PDB entry 2F2F | X-ray diffraction, 2.40 A resolution | chains A and C of the 3 polymer chains in the assembly

== Chain A ==
Name: Cytolethal distending toxin A
From: Aggregatibacter actinomycetemcomitans
Reference sequence: O87120 (CDTA_ACTAC); residues 2-223 here correspond to UniProt positions 1-222 (UniProt number = residue number - 1)
Amino-acid sequence (222 residues; numbered 2 to 223; the number before each row is that of its first residue):
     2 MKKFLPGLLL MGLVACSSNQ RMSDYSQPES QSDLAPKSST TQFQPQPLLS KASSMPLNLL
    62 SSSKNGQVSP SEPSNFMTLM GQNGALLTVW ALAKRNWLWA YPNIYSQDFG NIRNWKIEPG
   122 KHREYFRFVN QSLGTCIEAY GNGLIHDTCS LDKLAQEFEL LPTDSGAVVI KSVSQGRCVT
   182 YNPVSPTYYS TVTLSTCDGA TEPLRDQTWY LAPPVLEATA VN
Unresolved in the structure: 2-70
Cystine bridges: Cys137-Cys150, Cys179-Cys198
Curated features (UniProtKB/Swiss-Prot):
  - region: Trp91 to Tyr102 (Mediates binding to target cells)
  - lipidation: Cys17 (N-palmitoyl cysteine)
From the paper describing this entry:
  - conformationally variable residues: Tyr189

== Chain C ==
Name: cytolethal distending toxin C
From: Aggregatibacter actinomycetemcomitans
Reference sequence: Q7DK11 (Q7DK11_ACTAC); residue numbers follow UniProt; this construct covers 1-186
Amino-acid sequence (186 residues; row label = number of the first residue in the row):
     1 MKKYLLSFLL SMILTLTSHA ESNPDPTTYP DVELSPPPRI SLRSLLTAQP IKNDHYDSHN
    61 YLSTHWELID YKGKEYEKLR DGGTLVQFKV VGAAKCFAFP GEGTTDCKDI DHTVFNLIPT
   121 NTGAFLIKDA LLGFCMTSHD FDDLRLEPCG ISVSGRTFSL AYQWGILPPF GPSKILRPPV
   181 GRNQGS
Unresolved in the structure: 1-24, 179-186
Cystine bridges: Cys135-Cys149
From the paper describing this entry:
  - contacts within the chain: Cys96-Cys107, Cys135-Cys149
  - conformationally variable residues (loop rearrangement): Phe99 to Thr105

== Interface between chain A and chain C ==
Residue-residue contacts (74; chain A residue first):
  Pro71(A) with Asn121(C)
  Pro74(A) with Asn121(C); Thr122(C)
  Ser75(A) with Asn121(C)
  Met81(A) with Arg43(C)
  Gln83(A) with Arg43(C), hydrogen bond (backbone-side chain); Phe170(C); Gly171(C), hydrogen bond (side chain-backbone)
  Gly85(A) with Ala48(C)
  Asn104(A) with Leu45(C); Leu46(C), hydrogen bond (side chain-backbone); Leu160(C)
  Ile105(A) with Leu46(C), hydrogen bond (backbone-backbone); Phe141(C), hydrophobic
  Tyr106(A) with Phe141(C)
  Pro163(A) with Ile175(C); Leu176(C), hydrogen bond (backbone-backbone)
  Thr164(A) with Ser173(C); Lys174(C); Leu176(C)
  Asp165(A) with Ser173(C); Lys174(C), hydrogen bond (backbone-backbone); Leu176(C)
  Ser166(A) with Pro168(C); Pro169(C); Ser173(C)
  Gly167(A) with Pro168(C)
  Ala168(A) with Pro168(C)
  Val170(A) with Ile175(C), hydrophobic
  Gly200(A) with Ser173(C); Ile175(C)
  Thr202(A) with Gly171(C); Pro172(C)
  Thr209(A) with Ser173(C)
  Tyr211(A) with Arg43(C), hydrogen bond; Pro168(C), hydrophobic; Phe170(C)
  Leu212(A) with Leu167(C)
  Ala213(A) with Leu167(C), hydrophobic
  Pro214(A) with Leu45(C), hydrophobic; Thr122(C); Gly123(C); Ala124(C)
  Pro215(A) with Thr122(C)
  Val216(A) with Leu160(C), hydrophobic
  Leu217(A) with Leu160(C); Gln163(C), hydrogen bond (backbone-side chain)
  Glu218(A) with Thr122(C); Phe158(C); Gln163(C)
  Ala219(A) with Thr120(C); Asn121(C); Thr122(C); Arg156(C); Thr157(C); Phe158(C), hydrogen bond (backbone-backbone); Gln163(C)
  Thr220(A) with Thr120(C); Asn121(C), hydrogen bond (backbone-side chain); Gly155(C); Arg156(C); Thr157(C)
  Ala221(A) with Pro119(C); Thr120(C); Val153(C); Ser154(C); Gly155(C), hydrogen bond (backbone-backbone); Arg156(C), hydrogen bond (backbone-backbone)
  Val222(A) with Pro119(C), hydrogen bond (backbone-backbone); Thr120(C)
  Asn223(A) with Asp81(C), hydrogen bond (side chain-backbone); Ile118(C); Val153(C); Ser154(C), hydrogen bond
Also at the interface, not in a pair above, chain A (36 interface residues in all): Asn84, Leu162, Cys198, Asp199
Also at the interface, not in a pair above, chain C (37 interface residues in all): Thr47, Gly82, Asp140, Ser152, Ser159, Arg177

== In short ==
Chain A and chain C form an interface of 36 and 37 residues respectively, with 15 hydrogen bonds. Polar pairs
include Gln83(A)-Arg43(C), Gln83(A)-Gly171(C) and Asn104(A)-Leu46(C). The paper reports conformational
variability at Tyr189(A) and Phe99(C); contacts within the chain involving Cys96(C), Cys107(C) and Cys135(C)
among others.
Chain A is Cytolethal distending toxin A and chain C is cytolethal distending toxin C, both from
Aggregatibacter actinomycetemcomitans; the structure, Crystal structure of cytolethal distending toxin (CDT)
from Actinobacillus actinomycetemcomitans, was determined by X-ray diffraction.
